PDB entry 8G2T | X-ray diffraction, 1.26 A resolution | chain A

Chain A:
Molecule: Carbapenem-hydrolyzing beta-lactamase KPC
Organism: Klebsiella pneumoniae
Notes: EC 3.5.2.6
Reference sequence: Q9F663 (BLKPC_KLEPN); the author numbering skips numbers that UniProt does not, so the offset changes along the chain: 24-57 = UniProt 24-57; 59-252 = UniProt 58-251; 254-291 = UniProt 252-289
Chain sequence (266 residues; numbered 24 to 291; 2 numbers in that range are skipped by the numbering (no residue carries them; nothing is unmodelled there); the number before each row is that of its first residue):
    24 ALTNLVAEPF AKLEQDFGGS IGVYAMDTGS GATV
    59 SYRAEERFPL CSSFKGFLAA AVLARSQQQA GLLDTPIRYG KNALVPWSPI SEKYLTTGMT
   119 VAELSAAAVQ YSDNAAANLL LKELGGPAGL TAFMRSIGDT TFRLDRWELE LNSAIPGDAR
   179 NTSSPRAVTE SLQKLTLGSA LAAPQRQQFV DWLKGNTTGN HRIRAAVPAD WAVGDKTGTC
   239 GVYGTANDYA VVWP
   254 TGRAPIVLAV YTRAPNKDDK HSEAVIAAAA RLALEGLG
Not modelled in the structure: 24-26
Differences from the reference sequence: engineered mutation Asn179 (Asp178 in Q9F663)
Disulfides: Cys69-Cys238
Glycans and other covalent adducts: RELEBACTAM (YOZ) linked to Ser70
Small-molecule neighbours: RELEBACTAM (YOZ; (2S,5R)-5-amino-1-formyl-5-hydroxy-N-(piperidin-4-yl)piperidine-2-carboxamide): Cys69, Lys73, Trp105, Tyr129, Ser130, Asn132, Glu166, Leu167, Asn170, Gly236, Thr237, Cys238
What the authors report for this chain:
  - mutagenesis - D179N: decreased stability
  - binding site for RELEBACTAM: Ser70, Trp105, Asn132, Glu166, Leu167, Asn170, Thr237
  - catalytic residues: Ser70, Thr237
  - catalytic residues: Glu166 (proposed by the authors, not directly observed)
  - conformationally variable residues (side-chain flip): Trp105, Asn132, Asp163, Arg164, Leu167, Asn170, Cys238

Summary:
RELEBACTAM is covalently linked to Ser70. The paper reports catalytic residues Ser70, Thr237 and Glu166; D179N
reduces stability.
Chain A is Carbapenem-hydrolyzing beta-lactamase KPC (Klebsiella pneumoniae); the structure, Crystal structure
of the kpc-2 D179N variant in complex with relebactam (imine hydrolysis intermediate), was determined by X-ray
diffraction, deposited together with 8G2R.
